Entry 7PEZ (electron microscopy, 7.90 A resolution (low resolution: residue-level contacts below are approximate; hydrogen-bond / salt-bridge calls are withheld)); this record covers chains n and J of the 11 polymer chains in the assembly.

# Chain n
Molecule: Histone H2B type 1-K
Organism: Homo sapiens
UniProt: O60814 (H2B1K_HUMAN); residues 0-125 here correspond to UniProt positions 1-126 (UniProt number = residue number + 1)
Amino-acid sequence (126 residues; row label = number of the first residue in the row; numbering starts at 0):
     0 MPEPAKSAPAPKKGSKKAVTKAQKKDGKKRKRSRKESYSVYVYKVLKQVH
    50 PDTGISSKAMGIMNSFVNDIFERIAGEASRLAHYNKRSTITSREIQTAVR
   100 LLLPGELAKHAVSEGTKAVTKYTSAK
Disordered / not traced: 0-29, 125
UniProt features mapped onto this chain:
  - modified residue: Pro1 (N-acetylproline), Glu2 (ADP-ribosyl glutamic acid), Lys5 (N6-(2-hydroxyisobutyryl)lysine), Ser6 (ADP-ribosylserine), Lys11 (N6-(beta-hydroxybutyryl)lysine), Lys12 (N6-(2-hydroxyisobutyryl)lysine), Ser14 (Phosphoserine), Lys15 (N6-acetyllysine), Lys16 (N6-(beta-hydroxybutyryl)lysine), Lys20 (N6-(2-hydroxyisobutyryl)lysine), Lys23 (N6-(2-hydroxyisobutyryl)lysine), Lys24 (N6-(2-hydroxyisobutyryl)lysine), Lys34 (N6-(2-hydroxyisobutyryl)lysine), Glu35 (PolyADP-ribosyl glutamic acid), Ser36 (Phosphoserine), Lys43 (N6-(2-hydroxyisobutyryl)lysine), Lys46 (N6-(2-hydroxyisobutyryl)lysine), Lys57 (N6,N6-dimethyllysine), Arg79 (Dimethylated arginine), Lys85 (N6,N6,N6-trimethyllysine) and 6 more in UniProt
  - glycosylation: Ser112 (O-linked (GlcNAc) serine)
  - cross-link (Glycyl lysine isopeptide (Lys-Gly)): Lys5 (interchain with G-Cter in SUMO2), Lys20 (interchain with G-Cter in SUMO2), Lys34 (interchain with G-Cter in ubiquitin), Lys120 (interchain with G-Cter in ubiquitin)

# Chain J
Molecule: 182-nt DNA strand
Organism: synthetic construct
Sequence (182 nucleotides; numbered 3 to 184; the number before each row is that of its first residue):
     3 CGGCACTGGAACAGGATGTATATATGTGACACGTGCCTGGAGACTAGGGA
    53 GTAATCCCCTTGGCGGTTAAAACGCGGGGGACAGCGCGTACGTGCGTTTA
   103 AGCGGTGCTAGAGCTGTCTACGACCAATTGAGCGGCCTCGGCACCGGGAT
   153 TCTCCAGGGGATCCGGATGCTCGGGTCCGGCA

# How chain n and chain J interact
Contacting residue pairs (15; chain n residue first):
  Arg31(n) - DG136(J)
  Arg31(n) - DG137(J)
  Ser32(n) - DG136(J)
  Arg33(n) - DG134(J)
  Arg33(n) - DC135(J)
  Arg33(n) - DG136(J)
  Lys34(n) - DC135(J)
  Lys34(n) - DG136(J)
  Glu35(n) - DG134(J)
  Glu35(n) - DC135(J)
  Ser36(n) - DC135(J)
  Val39(n) - DC135(J)
  Tyr40(n) - DG134(J)
  Lys43(n) - DG134(J)
  Thr88(n) - DG124(J)

# Summary
10 residues of chain n face 5 of chain J across their interface.
Here chain n is Histone H2B type 1-K (Homo sapiens) and chain J is a 182-nt DNA strand (synthetic construct).
Entry 7PEZ (Nucleosome 4 of the 4x177 nucleosome array containing H1) was determined by electron microscopy
together with 7PET, 7PEU, 7PEV, 7PEW, 7PEX, 7PEY and 16 further entries from the same study.
